Entry 6MCO (X-ray diffraction, 3.53 A resolution); this record covers chains G and L of the 6 polymer chains in the assembly.

# Chain G
Molecule: Surface protein gp120
Source organism: Human immunodeficiency virus 1
Reference sequence: B3UES2 (B3UES2_9HIV1); the construct lacks a stretch of the UniProt sequence and is renumbered around it, so the offset changes along the chain: 32-140 = UniProt 30-138; 151-184 = UniProt 153-186; 188-308 = UniProt 197-317; 311-321 = UniProt 318-328; 3 more segments
Chain sequence (482 residues; row label = number of the first residue in the row; note: 19 numbers in that range are skipped by the numbering (no residue carries them; nothing is unmodelled there); a row labelled like 140A-140N holds insertion residues (140A, then the next letters in order)):
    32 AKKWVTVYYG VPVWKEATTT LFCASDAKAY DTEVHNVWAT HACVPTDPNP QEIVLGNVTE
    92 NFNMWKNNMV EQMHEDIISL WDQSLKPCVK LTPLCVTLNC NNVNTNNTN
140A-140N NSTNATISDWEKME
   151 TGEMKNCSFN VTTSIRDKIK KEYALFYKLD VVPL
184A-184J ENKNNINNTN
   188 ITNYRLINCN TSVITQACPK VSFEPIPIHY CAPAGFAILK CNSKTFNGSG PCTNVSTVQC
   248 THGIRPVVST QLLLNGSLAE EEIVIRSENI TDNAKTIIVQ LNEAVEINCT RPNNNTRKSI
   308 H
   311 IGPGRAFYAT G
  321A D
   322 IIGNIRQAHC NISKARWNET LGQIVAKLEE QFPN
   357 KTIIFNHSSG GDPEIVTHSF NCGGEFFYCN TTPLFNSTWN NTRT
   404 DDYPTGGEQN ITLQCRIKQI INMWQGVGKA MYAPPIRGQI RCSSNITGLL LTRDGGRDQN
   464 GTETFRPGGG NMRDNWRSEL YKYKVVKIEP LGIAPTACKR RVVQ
Unresolved in the structure: 140A-140N, 184A-184J, 408-409
Sequence notes: conflict Cys501 (Ala505 in B3UES2)
Cystine bridges: Cys54-Cys74, Cys119-Cys205, Cys126-Cys196, Cys131-Cys157, Cys218-Cys247, Cys228-Cys239, Cys296-Cys331, Cys378-Cys445, Cys385-Cys418
Covalently attached groups: glycan linked to Asn88, Asn332; N-acetylglucosamine (NAG) linked to Asn156, Asn160, Asn197, Asn234, Asn241, Asn262, Asn276, Asn295, Asn301, Asn339, Asn362, Asn386, Asn392, Asn396, Asn413, Asn448, Asn463
What the authors report for this chain:
  - post-translational modification sites: Asn332

# Chain L
Molecule: PGT124 Fab light chain
Source organism: Homo sapiens
Notes: antibody fragment or engineered binder
Chain sequence (214 residues; each row starts with the number of its first residue; a row labelled like 67A-67C holds insertion residues (67A, then the next letters in order)):
     6 SYVSPLSVAL GETARISCGR QALGSRAVQW YQHKPGQAPI LLIYNNQDRP SGIPERFSGT
    66 PD
67A-67C INF
    68 GTTATLTISG VEVGDEADYY CHMWDSRS
95A-95C GFS
    96 WSFGGATRLT VLSQPKAAPS VTLFPPSSEE LQANKATLVC LISDFYPGAV TVAWKADSSP
   156 VKAGVETTTP SKQSNNKYAA SSYLSLTPEQ WKSHKSYSCQ VTHEGSTVEK TVAPTECS
Unresolved in the structure: 211-213
Cystine bridges: Cys23-Cys88, Cys135-Cys194

# How chain G and chain L interact
Residue-residue contacts (8; chain G residue first):
  Asn137(G) with Ser95(L); Gly95A(L)
  Ile322(G) with Arg94(L)
  Gly324(G) with Leu28(L); Arg94(L), hydrogen bond (backbone-side chain)
  Asn325(G) with Ser30(L), hydrogen bond (side chain-backbone); Ser93(L), hydrogen bond
  Ile326(G) with Arg94(L)
Also at the interface, not in a pair above, chain G (7 interface residues in all): Asn135, Thr136
Also at the interface, not in a pair above, chain L (7 interface residues in all): Gly29

# Summary
Chain G and chain L each contribute 7 residues to their interface, with 3 hydrogen bonds. Polar contacts
include Gly324(G)-Arg94(L), Asn325(G)-Ser30(L) and Asn325(G)-Ser93(L). N-acetylglucosamine is covalently
linked to Asn156(G), Asn160(G), Asn197(G), Asn234(G), Asn241(G) and Asn262(G) and 11 more. From the paper: a
modification site at Asn332(G).
Here chain G is Surface protein gp120 (Human immunodeficiency virus 1) and chain L is PGT124 Fab light chain
(Homo sapiens). Entry 6MCO (Crystal structure of the B41 SOSIP.664 Env trimer with PGT124 and 35O22 Fabs, in
P23 space ...) was determined by X-ray diffraction together with 6MDT and 6ME1 from the same study.
